PDB entry 2RM2 | X-ray diffraction, 3.00 A resolution | chains 1 and 2 of the 4 polymer chains in the assembly

[Chain 1]
Protein: Human rhinovirus 14 coat protein (subunit VP1)
Organism: Human rhinovirus 14
Reference sequence: P03303 (POLG_HRV14); residues 1-289 here correspond to UniProt positions 567-855 (UniProt number = residue number + 566)
Sequence (289 residues; each row starts with the number of its first residue):
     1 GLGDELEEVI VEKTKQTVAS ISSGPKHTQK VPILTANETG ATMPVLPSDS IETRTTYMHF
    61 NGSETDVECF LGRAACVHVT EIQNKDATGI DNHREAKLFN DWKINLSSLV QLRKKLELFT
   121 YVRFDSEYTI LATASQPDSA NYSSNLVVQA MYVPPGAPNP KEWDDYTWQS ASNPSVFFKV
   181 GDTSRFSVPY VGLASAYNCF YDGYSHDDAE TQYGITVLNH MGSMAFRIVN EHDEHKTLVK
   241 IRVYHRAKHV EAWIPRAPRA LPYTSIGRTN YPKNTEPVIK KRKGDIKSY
Unresolved in the structure: 1-16
Ligand contacts: compound ii(r/s) (W43; 5-(7-(6-chloro-4-(5-hydro-4-methyl-2-oxazolyl)phenoxy)heptyl)-3-methyl isoxazole): I104, N105, L106, L116, V122, F124, S126, Y128, A150, Y152, P174, S175, V176, F186, V188, V191, Y197, N198, C199, N219, M221, M224

[Chain 2]
Protein: Human rhinovirus 14 coat protein (subunit VP2)
Organism: Human rhinovirus 14
Reference sequence: P03303 (POLG_HRV14); residues 1-262 here correspond to UniProt positions 69-330 (UniProt number = residue number + 68)
Sequence (262 residues; row label = number of the first residue in the row):
     1 SPNVEACGYS DRVQQITLGN STITTQEAAN AVVCYAEWPE YLPDVDASDV NKTSKPDTSV
    61 CRFYTLDSKT WTTGSKGWCW KLPDALKDMG VFGQNMFFHS LGRSGYTVHV QCNATKFHSG
   121 CLLVVVIPEH QLASHEGGNV SVKYTFTHPG ERGIDLSSAN EVGGPVKDVL YNMNGTLLGN
   181 LLIFPHQFIN LRTNNTATIV IPYINSVPID SMTRHNNVSL MVIPIAPLTV PTGATPSLPI
   241 TVTIAPMCTE FSGIRSKSIV PQ
Unresolved in the structure: 1-7
Differences from the reference sequence: conflict L170 (Ile239 in P03303)

[How chain 1 and chain 2 interact]
Contacting residue pairs (105; chain 1 residue first):
  N37(1) - F188(2)
  E38(1) - Q187(2)
  E38(1) - F188(2)  hydrogen bond (backbone-backbone)
  E38(1) - N190(2)
  E38(1) - T193(2)  hydrogen bond
  E38(1) - N194(2)
  T39(1) - A29(2)
  T39(1) - V32(2)
  T39(1) - Q187(2)
  G40(1) - H186(2)
  T120(1) - E129(2)
  Y121(1) - E129(2)  hydrogen bond
  Y121(1) - I204(2)
  Y121(1) - N205(2)
  Y121(1) - S206(2)
  A194(1) - S206(2)
  A194(1) - V207(2)  hydrophobic
  S195(1) - S206(2)  hydrogen bond (backbone-backbone)
  N198(1) - S206(2)  hydrogen bond
  F200(1) - E129(2)
  F200(1) - Q131(2)
  Y201(1) - E129(2)
  Y201(1) - Q131(2)
  Y201(1) - R214(2)
  Y201(1) - H215(2)
  D202(1) - K81(2)  salt bridge
  D202(1) - E129(2)  hydrogen bond (backbone-side chain)
  D202(1) - H130(2)
  D202(1) - Q131(2)
  D202(1) - H215(2)
  D202(1) - N216(2)  hydrogen bond (backbone-backbone)
  G203(1) - R214(2)
  G203(1) - H215(2)
  Y204(1) - V142(2)  hydrogen bond (side chain-backbone)
  Y204(1) - K143(2)
  Y204(1) - Y144(2)  hydrogen bond (side chain-backbone)
  Y204(1) - T147(2)  hydrogen bond
  Y204(1) - H148(2)
  Y204(1) - R214(2)  hydrogen bond (backbone-backbone)
  S205(1) - R214(2)  hydrogen bond (backbone-side chain)
  H206(1) - R214(2)
  D207(1) - Y144(2)  hydrogen bond
  D207(1) - T213(2)  hydrogen bond
  D207(1) - R214(2)  hydrogen bond (side chain-backbone)
  D207(1) - V260(2)
  D207(1) - P261(2)
  D208(1) - Y144(2)
  D208(1) - P261(2)
  A209(1) - P261(2)
  E210(1) - K143(2)  salt bridge
  Q212(1) - S141(2)
  Y213(1) - H130(2)
  Y213(1) - Q131(2)
  Y213(1) - L132(2)  hydrogen bond (side chain-backbone)
  Y213(1) - S141(2)
  Y213(1) - V142(2)
  Y213(1) - T147(2)
  G214(1) - Q131(2)
  I215(1) - Q131(2)
  I254(1) - Y35(2)
  I254(1) - P128(2)  hydrophobic
  I254(1) - I204(2)  hydrophobic
  P255(1) - I183(2)  hydrophobic
  P255(1) - F184(2)
  R256(1) - P128(2)  hydrogen bond (side chain-backbone)
  R256(1) - E129(2)  hydrogen bond (side chain-backbone)
  R256(1) - I183(2)
  R256(1) - F184(2)
  A257(1) - T176(2)
  A257(1) - N180(2)
  A257(1) - I183(2)
  P258(1) - T176(2)
  P258(1) - N180(2)
  R259(1) - N174(2)  hydrogen bond (side chain-backbone)
  R259(1) - G175(2)
  R259(1) - T176(2)
  A260(1) - G175(2)  hydrogen bond (backbone-backbone)
  A260(1) - L177(2)  hydrophobic
  L261(1) - Y171(2)  hydrophobic
  L261(1) - G175(2)  hydrogen bond (backbone-backbone)
  T264(1) - G138(2)  hydrogen bond (side chain-backbone)
  S265(1) - G138(2)
  S265(1) - N139(2)
  G267(1) - Q131(2)
  R268(1) - Q131(2)
  R268(1) - N139(2)
  T269(1) - Q131(2)  hydrogen bond (side chain-backbone)
  T269(1) - L132(2)  hydrogen bond (side chain-backbone)
  T269(1) - A133(2)  hydrogen bond (side chain-backbone)
  T269(1) - N174(2)
  N270(1) - A133(2)
  N270(1) - S134(2)  hydrogen bond (side chain-backbone)
  N270(1) - G137(2)  hydrogen bond (side chain-backbone)
  N270(1) - G138(2)  hydrogen bond (side chain-backbone)
  N270(1) - N139(2)
  N270(1) - V140(2)  hydrogen bond (side chain-backbone)
  Y271(1) - G137(2)
  Y271(1) - V166(2)
  Y271(1) - D168(2)  hydrogen bond
  Y271(1) - Y171(2)
  Y271(1) - G175(2)
  K273(1) - H135(2)
  K273(1) - E136(2)
  V278(1) - Y171(2)
  I279(1) - L170(2)  hydrophobic
Interface residues without a listed pair, chain 1 (45 interface residues in all): A196, T211, T275
Interface residues without a listed pair, chain 2 (53 interface residues in all): N30, I127, M173

[Summary]
Chain 1 and chain 2 form an interface of 45 and 53 residues respectively; the contacts include 30 hydrogen
bonds and 2 salt bridges. Polar contacts include D202(1)-K81(2), E210(1)-K143(2) and E38(1)-T193(2). Chain 1
binds compound ii(r/s).
Here chain 1 is Human rhinovirus 14 coat protein (subunit VP1) and chain 2 is Human rhinovirus 14 coat protein
(subunit VP2), both from Human rhinovirus 14. Entry 2RM2 (Structural analysis of antiviral agents that
interact with the capsid of human rhinoviruses) was determined by X-ray diffraction (same publication as 1R08,
2R04, 2R06, 2R07, 2RR1, 2RS1, 2RS3 and 2RS5).
